PDB entry 6UU4 | X-ray diffraction, 4.30 A resolution (low resolution: residue-level contacts below are approximate; hydrogen-bond / salt-bridge calls are withheld) | chains DDD and EEE of the 9 polymer chains in the assembly

# Chain DDD
Name: DNA-directed RNA polymerase subunit beta'
From: Escherichia coli
Notes: EC 2.7.7.6
UniProt: P0A8T7 (RPOC_ECOLI); residue numbers follow UniProt; this construct covers 1-1407
Amino-acid sequence (1407 residues; numbered 1 to 1407; the number before each row is that of its first residue):
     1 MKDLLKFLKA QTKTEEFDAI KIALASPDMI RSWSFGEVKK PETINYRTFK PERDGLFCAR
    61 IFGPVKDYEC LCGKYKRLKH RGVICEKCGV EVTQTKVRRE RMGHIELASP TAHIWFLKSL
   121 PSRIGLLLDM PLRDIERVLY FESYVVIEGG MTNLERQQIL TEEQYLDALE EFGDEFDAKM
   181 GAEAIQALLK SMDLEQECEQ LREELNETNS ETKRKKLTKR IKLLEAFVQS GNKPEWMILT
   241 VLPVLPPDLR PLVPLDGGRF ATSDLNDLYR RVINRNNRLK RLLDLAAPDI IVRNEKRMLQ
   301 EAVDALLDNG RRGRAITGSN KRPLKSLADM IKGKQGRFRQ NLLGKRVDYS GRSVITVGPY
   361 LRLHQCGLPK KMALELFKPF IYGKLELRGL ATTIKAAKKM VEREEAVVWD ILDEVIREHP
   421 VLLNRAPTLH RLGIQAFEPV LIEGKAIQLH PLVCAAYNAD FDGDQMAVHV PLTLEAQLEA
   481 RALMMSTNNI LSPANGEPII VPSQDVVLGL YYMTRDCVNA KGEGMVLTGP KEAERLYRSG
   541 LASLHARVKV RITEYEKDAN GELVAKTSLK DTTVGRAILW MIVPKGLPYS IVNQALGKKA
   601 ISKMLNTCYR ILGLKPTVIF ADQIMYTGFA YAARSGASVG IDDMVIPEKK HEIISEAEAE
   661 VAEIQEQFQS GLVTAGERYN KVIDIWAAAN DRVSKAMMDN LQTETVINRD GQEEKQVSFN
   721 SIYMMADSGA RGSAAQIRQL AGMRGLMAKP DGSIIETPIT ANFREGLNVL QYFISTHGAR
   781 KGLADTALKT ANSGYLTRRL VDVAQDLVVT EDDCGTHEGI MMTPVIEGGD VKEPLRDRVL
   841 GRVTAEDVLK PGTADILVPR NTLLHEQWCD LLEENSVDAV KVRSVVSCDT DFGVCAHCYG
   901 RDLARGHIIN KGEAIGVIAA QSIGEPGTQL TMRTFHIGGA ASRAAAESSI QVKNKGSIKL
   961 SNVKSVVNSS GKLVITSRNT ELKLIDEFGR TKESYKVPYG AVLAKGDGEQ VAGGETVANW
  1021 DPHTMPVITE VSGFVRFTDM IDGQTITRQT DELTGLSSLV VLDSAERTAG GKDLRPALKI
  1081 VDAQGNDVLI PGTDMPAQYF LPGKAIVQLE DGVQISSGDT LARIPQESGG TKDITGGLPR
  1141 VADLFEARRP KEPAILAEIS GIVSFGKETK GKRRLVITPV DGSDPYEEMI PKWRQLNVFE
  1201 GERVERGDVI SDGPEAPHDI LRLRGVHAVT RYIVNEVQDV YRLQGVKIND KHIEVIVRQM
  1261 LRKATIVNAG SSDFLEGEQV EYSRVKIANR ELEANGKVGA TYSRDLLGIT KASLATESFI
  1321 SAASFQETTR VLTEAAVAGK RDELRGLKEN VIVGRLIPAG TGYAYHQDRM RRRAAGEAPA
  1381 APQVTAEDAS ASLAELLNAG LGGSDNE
Unresolved in the structure: 1-14, 932-943, 1377-1407
Metal / ion sites: Zn2+ site 1: Cys70, Cys72, Cys85, Cys88; Mg2+: Asp460, Asp462, Asp464 (shared with 1 residue of chain 333); Zn2+ site 2: Cys814, Cys888, Cys895
Ligand contacts: GTP: Pro427, Asn458, Asp460, Asp462, Arg731, Thr786
UniProt features mapped onto this chain:
  - binding site (Zn(2+)): Cys70, Cys72, Cys85, Cys88, Cys814, Cys888, Cys895, Cys898
  - binding site (Mg(2+)): Asp460, Asp462, Asp464
  - modified residue: Lys983 (N6-acetyllysine)

# Chain EEE
Name: DNA-directed RNA polymerase subunit omega
From: Escherichia coli
Notes: EC 2.7.7.6
UniProt: P0A800 (RPOZ_ECOLI); residues 2-91 here = UniProt positions 2-91
Amino-acid sequence (90 residues; each row starts with the number of its first residue):
     2 ARVTVQDAVE KIGNRFDLVL VAARRARQMQ VGGKDPLVPE ENDKTTVIAL REIEEGLINN
    62 QILDVRERQE QQEQEAAELQ AVTAIAEGRR
Unresolved in the structure: 81-91

# Chain DDD / chain EEE interface
Residue-residue contacts (45):
  His364(DDD) - Val4(EEE)
  Val415(DDD) - Lys45(EEE)
  Arg417(DDD) - Asn43(EEE)
  Arg417(DDD) - Lys45(EEE)
  Glu418(DDD) - Arg3(EEE)
  Glu418(DDD) - Asp44(EEE)
  Glu418(DDD) - Val48(EEE)
  Glu438(DDD) - Arg3(EEE)
  Leu474(DDD) - Arg28(EEE)
  Leu474(DDD) - Thr46(EEE)
  Leu474(DDD) - Thr47(EEE)
  Glu475(DDD) - Val20(EEE)
  Glu475(DDD) - Ala24(EEE)
  Glu475(DDD) - Arg28(EEE)
  Gln477(DDD) - Thr47(EEE)
  Leu478(DDD) - Val20(EEE)
  Leu478(DDD) - Ala23(EEE)
  Leu478(DDD) - Ala24(EEE)
  Leu478(DDD) - Thr47(EEE)
  Leu478(DDD) - Leu51(EEE)
  Glu479(DDD) - Val20(EEE)
  Arg481(DDD) - Arg3(EEE)
  Arg481(DDD) - Val6(EEE)
  Arg481(DDD) - Leu51(EEE)
  Ala482(DDD) - Val20(EEE)
  Leu483(DDD) - Arg16(EEE)
  Met485(DDD) - Arg3(EEE)
  Thr487(DDD) - Val4(EEE)
  Asn488(DDD) - Val6(EEE)
  Leu614(DDD) - Thr5(EEE)
  Leu614(DDD) - Gln7(EEE)
  Lys615(DDD) - Ala2(EEE)
  Lys615(DDD) - Thr5(EEE)
  Lys615(DDD) - Asp8(EEE)
  Lys615(DDD) - Glu55(EEE)
  Arg905(DDD) - Gly14(EEE)
  Arg905(DDD) - Arg16(EEE)
  Asn910(DDD) - Asn15(EEE)
  Lys911(DDD) - Asn15(EEE)
  Lys911(DDD) - Phe17(EEE)
  Glu913(DDD) - Phe17(EEE)
  Gly1360(DDD) - Phe17(EEE)
  Thr1361(DDD) - Phe17(EEE)
  Thr1361(DDD) - Leu21(EEE)
  Ala1364(DDD) - Leu21(EEE)
Other interface residues (no listed pair), chain DDD (27 interface residues in all): Glu414, Gly912
Other interface residues (no listed pair), chain EEE (28 interface residues in all): Val10, Asp18, Ala27, Gln31

# In short
27 residues of chain DDD and 28 residues of chain EEE are in contact. Bound to chain DDD: GTP. The Zn2+ site 1
is built by Cys70(DDD), Cys72(DDD), Cys85(DDD) and Cys88(DDD). Curated annotation (UniProt) lists 8
Zn2+-binding residues and 3 Mg2+-binding residues on chain DDD.
Here chain DDD is DNA-directed RNA polymerase subunit beta' and chain EEE is DNA-directed RNA polymerase
subunit omega, both from Escherichia coli. Entry 6UU4 (E. coli sigma-S transcription initiation complex with a
3-nt RNA ("old" crystal soaked with GTP and ...) was determined by X-ray diffraction (same publication as
6UTV, 6UTW, 6UTX, 6UTY, 6UTZ, 6UU0 and 11 further entries).
